PDB entry 6E0P | electron microscopy, 2.60 A resolution | chains D and I of the 12 polymer chains in the assembly

# Chain D
Name: Histone H2B type 1-J
Organism: Homo sapiens
Reference sequence: P06899 (H2B1J_HUMAN); residues 0-125 here correspond to UniProt positions 1-126 (UniProt number = residue number + 1)
Amino-acid sequence (126 residues; each row starts with the number of its first residue; numbering starts at 0):
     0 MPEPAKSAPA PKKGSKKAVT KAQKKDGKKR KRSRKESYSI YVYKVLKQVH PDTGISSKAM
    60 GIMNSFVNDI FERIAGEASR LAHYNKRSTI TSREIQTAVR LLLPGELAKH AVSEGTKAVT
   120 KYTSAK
Disordered / not traced: 0-29, 125
Curated features (UniProtKB/Swiss-Prot):
  - modified residue: Pro1 (N-acetylproline), Glu2 (ADP-ribosyl glutamic acid), Lys5 (N6-(2-hydroxyisobutyryl)lysine), Ser6 (ADP-ribosylserine), Lys11 (N6-(beta-hydroxybutyryl)lysine), Lys12 (N6-(2-hydroxyisobutyryl)lysine), Ser14 (Phosphoserine), Lys15 (N6-acetyllysine), Lys16 (N6-(beta-hydroxybutyryl)lysine), Lys20 (N6-(2-hydroxyisobutyryl)lysine), Lys23 (N6-(2-hydroxyisobutyryl)lysine), Lys24 (N6-(2-hydroxyisobutyryl)lysine), Lys34 (N6-(2-hydroxyisobutyryl)lysine), Glu35 (PolyADP-ribosyl glutamic acid), Ser36 (Phosphoserine), Lys43 (N6-(2-hydroxyisobutyryl)lysine), Lys46 (N6-(2-hydroxyisobutyryl)lysine), Lys57 (N6,N6-dimethyllysine), Arg79 (Dimethylated arginine), Lys85 (N6,N6,N6-trimethyllysine) and 6 more in UniProt
  - glycosylation: Ser112 (O-linked (GlcNAc) serine)
  - cross-link (Glycyl lysine isopeptide (Lys-Gly)): Lys5 (interchain with G-Cter in SUMO2), Lys20 (interchain with G-Cter in SUMO2), Lys34 (interchain with G-Cter in ubiquitin), Lys120 (interchain with G-Cter in ubiquitin)

# Chain I
Molecule: 145-nt DNA strand
Sequence (145 nucleotides; numbered 1 to 145; the number before each row is that of its first residue):
     1 ATCAATATCC ACCTGCAGAT TCTACCAAAA GTGTATTTGG AAACTGCTCC ATCAAAAGGC
    61 ATGTTCAGCT CTGTGAGTGA AACTCCATCA TCACAAAGAA TATTCTGAGA ATGCTTCCGT
   121 TTGCCTTTTA TATGAACTTC CTGAT

# Chain D / chain I interface
Residue-residue contacts (12; chain D residue first):
  Arg31(D) with DG123(I), phosphate contact; DC124(I), salt bridge to the phosphate
  Ser32(D) with DG123(I), sugar contact
  Arg33(D) with DT121(I), sugar contact; DT122(I), phosphate contact; DG123(I), phosphate contact
  Lys34(D) with DG123(I), phosphate contact
  Glu35(D) with DT122(I), phosphate contact
  Ser36(D) with DT122(I), hydrogen bond to the phosphate
  Ile39(D) with DT121(I), phosphate contact; DT122(I), phosphate contact
  Tyr40(D) with DT121(I), hydrogen bond to the phosphate
Interface residues without a listed pair, chain D (10 interface residues in all): Lys43, Thr88
Interface residues without a listed pair, chain I (6 interface residues in all): DA111, DT120

# Overview
Chain D and chain I form an interface of 10 and 6 residues respectively, with 2 hydrogen bonds and 1 salt
bridge. Polar contacts include Ser36(D)-DT122(I), Tyr40(D)-DT121(I) and Arg31(D)-DC124(I).
Here chain D is Histone H2B type 1-J (Homo sapiens) and chain I is a 145-nt DNA strand. Entry 6E0P (Cryo-EM
structure of the centromeric nucleosome (Native alpha satellite DNA) in complex with a single chain ...) was
determined by electron microscopy (same publication as 6DZT, 6E0C and 6O1D).
